9L3Y - chains B and C of the 5 polymer chains in the assembly; structure by electron microscopy, 3.60 A resolution.

[Chain B]
Name: Guanine nucleotide-binding protein G(I)/G(S)/G(T) subunit beta-1
From: Homo sapiens
Reference sequence: P62873 (GBB1_HUMAN); residue numbers follow UniProt; this construct covers 1-340
Sequence (340 residues; row label = number of the first residue in the row):
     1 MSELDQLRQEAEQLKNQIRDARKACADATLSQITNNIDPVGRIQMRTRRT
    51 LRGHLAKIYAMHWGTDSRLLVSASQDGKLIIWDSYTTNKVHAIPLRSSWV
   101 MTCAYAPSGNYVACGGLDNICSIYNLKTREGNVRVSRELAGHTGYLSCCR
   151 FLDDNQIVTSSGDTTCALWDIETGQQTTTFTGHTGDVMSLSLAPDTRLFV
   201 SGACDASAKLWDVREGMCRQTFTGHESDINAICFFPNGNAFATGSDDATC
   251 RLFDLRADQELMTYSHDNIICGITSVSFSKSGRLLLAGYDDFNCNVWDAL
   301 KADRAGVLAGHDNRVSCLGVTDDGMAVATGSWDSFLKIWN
Disordered / not traced: 1-6, 129-132
Curated features (UniProtKB/Swiss-Prot):
  - modified residue: Ser-2 (N-acetylserine), His-266 (Phosphohistidine)
  - natural variant: Leu-30 (L30F: In MRD42; uncertain significance), Arg-52 (R52G: In MRD42), Gly-64 (G64V: In MRD42), Asp-76 (D76E: In MRD42; D76G: In MRD42), Gly-77 (G77S: In MRD42), Lys-78 (K78R: In MRD42), Ile-80 (I80N: In MRD42; I80T: In MRD42), His-91 (H91R: In MRD42; uncertain significance), Ala-92 (A92T: In MRD42), Pro-94 (P94S: In MRD42), Leu-95 (L95P: In MRD42), Arg-96 (R96L: In MRD42), 5 further natural variant entries in UniProt
Disulfides: Cys-121/Cys-149

[Chain C]
Name: Guanine nucleotide-binding protein G(I)/G(S)/G(O) subunit gamma-2
From: Homo sapiens
Reference sequence: P59768 (GBG2_HUMAN); residues 1-71 here = UniProt positions 1-71
Sequence (71 residues; each row starts with the number of its first residue):
     1 MASNNTASIAQARKLVEQLKMEANIDRIKVSKAAADLMAYCEAHAKEDPL
    51 LTPVPASENPFREKKFFCAIL
Disordered / not traced: 1-11, 63-71
Curated features (UniProtKB/Swiss-Prot):
  - modified residue: Ala-2 (N-acetylalanine), Cys-68 (Cysteine methyl ester)
  - lipidation: Cys-68 (S-geranylgeranyl cysteine)

[How chain B and chain C interact]
Pairs across the interface (59):
  Leu-7(B) with Val-16(C)
  Ala-11(B) with Val-16(C), hydrophobic
  Leu-14(B) with Val-16(C); Lys-20(C)
  Ile-18(B) with Ala-23(C), hydrophobic
  Ala-21(B) with Arg-27(C)
  Cys-25(B) with Arg-27(C); Ile-28(C); Lys-29(C); Val-30(C), hydrogen bond (backbone-backbone)
  Ala-26(B) with Val-30(C), hydrophobic
  Ala-28(B) with Val-30(C); Ser-31(C)
  Leu-30(B) with Ala-34(C), hydrophobic
  Ile-33(B) with Ala-34(C), hydrophobic
  Thr-34(B) with Met-38(C)
  Ile-37(B) with Met-38(C), hydrophobic; Glu-42(C)
  Val-40(B) with Leu-51(C), hydrophobic
  Arg-48(B) with Phe-61(C); Arg-62(C)
  Arg-49(B) with Pro-60(C); Phe-61(C), hydrogen bond (side chain-backbone)
  Ser-84(B) with Phe-61(C)
  Tyr-85(B) with Pro-60(C); Phe-61(C), hydrophobic
  Cys-218(B) with Gln-18(C), hydrogen bond (backbone-side chain)
  Arg-219(B) with Glu-22(C)
  Phe-235(B) with Leu-37(C), hydrophobic; Tyr-40(C), hydrophobic; Cys-41(C), hydrophobic
  Pro-236(B) with Tyr-40(C)
  Asn-237(B) with Leu-37(C); Tyr-40(C)
  Asp-254(B) with Ala-33(C)
  Arg-256(B) with Arg-27(C); Ile-28(C)
  Ala-257(B) with Arg-27(C)
  Asp-258(B) with Arg-27(C), salt bridge
  Leu-261(B) with Val-30(C), hydrophobic; Leu-37(C), hydrophobic
  Lys-280(B) with Glu-47(C)
  Ser-281(B) with Tyr-40(C); Cys-41(C); His-44(C); Asp-48(C)
  Leu-284(B) with Leu-50(C)
  Leu-300(B) with Met-38(C), hydrophobic; Cys-41(C), hydrophobic
  Asp-323(B) with Pro-49(C)
  Gly-324(B) with Pro-49(C); Leu-50(C)
  Met-325(B) with Pro-49(C), hydrophobic; Leu-50(C); Pro-60(C)
  Ala-326(B) with Phe-61(C), hydrophobic
  Ile-338(B) with Phe-61(C), hydrophobic
  Asn-340(B) with Asn-59(C), hydrogen bond; Phe-61(C)
Interface residues without a listed pair, chain B (49 interface residues in all): Arg-22, Ile-43, Met-45, Ala-240, Leu-252, Gln-259, Ser-279, Gly-282, Arg-283, Leu-286, Val-320, Val-327
Interface residues without a listed pair, chain C (32 interface residues in all): Leu-19, Asp-26, Ala-45, Val-54, Glu-58

[In short]
Chain B and chain C form an interface of 49 and 32 residues respectively, with 4 hydrogen bonds and 1 salt
bridge. Polar contacts include Asp-258(B)/Arg-27(C), Arg-49(B)/Phe-61(C) and Cys-218(B)/Gln-18(C).
Chain B is Guanine nucleotide-binding protein G(I)/G(S)/G(T) subunit beta-1 and chain C is Guanine
nucleotide-binding protein G(I)/G(S)/G(O) subunit gamma-2, both from Homo sapiens; the structure, Cryo-EM
structure of the G-protein coupled receptor 1 (GPR1) in complex with chemerin and Gi1, was determined by
electron microscopy, deposited together with 9L3W.
